4FM9 - chains A and C of the 3 polymer chains in the assembly; structure by X-ray diffraction, 2.90 A resolution.

# Chain A
Protein: DNA topoisomerase 2-alpha
Source organism: Homo sapiens
Notes: EC 5.99.1.3
UniProtKB: P11388 (TOP2A_HUMAN); residue numbers follow UniProt; this construct covers 431-1193
Chain sequence (763 residues; numbered 431 to 1193; the number before each row is that of its first residue):
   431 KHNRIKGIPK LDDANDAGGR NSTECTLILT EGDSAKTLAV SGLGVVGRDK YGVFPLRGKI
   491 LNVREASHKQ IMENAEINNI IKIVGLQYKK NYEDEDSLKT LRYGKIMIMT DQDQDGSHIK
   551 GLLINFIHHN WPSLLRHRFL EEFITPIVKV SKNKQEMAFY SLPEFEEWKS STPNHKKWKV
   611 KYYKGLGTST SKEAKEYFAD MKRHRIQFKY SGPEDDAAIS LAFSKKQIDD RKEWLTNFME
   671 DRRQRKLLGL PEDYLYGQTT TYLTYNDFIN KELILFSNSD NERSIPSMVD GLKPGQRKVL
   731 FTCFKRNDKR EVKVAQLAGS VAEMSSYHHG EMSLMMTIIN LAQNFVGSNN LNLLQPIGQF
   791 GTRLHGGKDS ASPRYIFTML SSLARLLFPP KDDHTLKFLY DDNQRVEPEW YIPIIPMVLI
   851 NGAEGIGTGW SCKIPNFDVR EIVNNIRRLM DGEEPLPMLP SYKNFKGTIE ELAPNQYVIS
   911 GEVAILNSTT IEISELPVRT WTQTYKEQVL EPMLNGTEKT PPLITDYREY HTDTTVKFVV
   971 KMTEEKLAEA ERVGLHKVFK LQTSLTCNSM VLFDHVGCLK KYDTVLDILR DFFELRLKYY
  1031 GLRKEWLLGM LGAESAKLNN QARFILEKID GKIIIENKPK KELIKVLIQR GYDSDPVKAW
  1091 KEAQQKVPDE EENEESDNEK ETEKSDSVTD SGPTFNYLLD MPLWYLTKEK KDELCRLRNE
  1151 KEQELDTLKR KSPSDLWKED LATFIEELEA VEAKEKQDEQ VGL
Not modelled in the structure: 431-432, 1093-1123, 1191-1193
Curated features (UniProtKB/Swiss-Prot):
  - region: Lys990 to Ser999 (Interaction with DNA)
  - motif: Ile1018 to Lys1028 (Nuclear export signal)
  - active site: Tyr805 (O-(5'-phospho-DNA)-tyrosine intermediate)
  - binding site (Mg(2+)): Glu461, Asp541, Asp543
  - site: Lys489 (Interaction with DNA), Asn492 (Interaction with DNA), Arg661 (Interaction with DNA), Lys662 (Interaction with DNA), Lys723 (Interaction with DNA), Tyr757 (Interaction with DNA), Ser763 (Interaction with DNA), Arg804 (Transition state stabilizer), Ile856 (Important for DNA bending), Trp931 (Interaction with DNA)
  - modified residue: Ser1106 (Phosphoserine)
  - cross-link (Glycyl lysine isopeptide (Lys-Gly)): Lys440 (interchain with G-Cter in SUMO2), Lys466 (interchain with G-Cter in SUMO2), Lys480 (interchain with G-Cter in SUMO2), Lys529 (interchain with G-Cter in SUMO2), Lys584 (interchain with G-Cter in SUMO2), Lys599 (interchain with G-Cter in SUMO2), Lys614 (interchain with G-Cter in SUMO2), Lys622 (interchain with G-Cter in SUMO2), Lys625 (interchain with G-Cter in SUMO2), Lys632 (interchain with G-Cter in SUMO2), Lys639 (interchain with G-Cter in SUMO2), Lys655 (interchain with G-Cter in SUMO2), Lys662 (interchain with G-Cter in SUMO2), Lys676 (interchain with G-Cter in SUMO2), Lys1075 (interchain with G-Cter in SUMO2), Lys1114 (interchain with G-Cter in SUMO2)
  - natural variant: Arg450 (R450Q: In teniposide (VM-26) resistant cells), Arg487 (R487K: In amsacrine resistant cells)
  - mutagenesis: Glu461 (E461A/C: Impairs bending of target DNA. Strongly reduced DNA cleavage), Asp541 (D541A/C: Impairs bending of target DNA. Strongly reduced DNA cleavage), Asp543 (D543A/C: Impairs bending of target DNA. Strongly reduced DNA cleavage), Asp545 (D545A/C: Strongly reduced DNA cleavage)
Ion coordination: Mg2+ near Asp543 (its only coordinating residue here)
From the paper describing this entry:
  - binding site for the 17-nt DNA strand: Lys662, Ile856
  - catalytic residues: Tyr805
  - Mg2+ coordination: Asp541, Asp543
  - contacts within the chain: Glu597-Tyr684 (hydrogen bond)
  - specificity-determining residues: Met762, Ser800 (proposed by the authors, not directly observed)
  - binding site for the 13-nt DNA strand (chain C): Glu461, Arg804, Ile856
  - post-translational modification sites: Lys662 (citing earlier work)

# Chain C
Molecule: 13-nt DNA strand
Sequence (13 nucleotides; row label = number of the first residue in the row):
     1 GAGGATGACG ATG

# Interface between chain A and chain C
Residue-residue contacts (26):
  Glu461(A) - DG13(C)  phosphate contact
  Gly488(A) - DG13(C)  base contact
  Lys489(A) - DG13(C)  hydrogen bond to the base
  Ser497(A) - DA5(C)  sugar contact
  Ser497(A) - DT6(C)  hydrogen bond to the phosphate
  Lys499(A) - DT6(C)  phosphate contact
  Asp545(A) - DT12(C)  phosphate contact
  Asp545(A) - DG13(C)  sugar contact
  Ile549(A) - DG13(C)  phosphate contact
  Arg713(A) - DA11(C)  sugar contact
  Arg713(A) - DT12(C)  sugar contact
  Lys723(A) - DG10(C)  phosphate contact
  Lys723(A) - DA11(C)  salt bridge to the phosphate
  Tyr757(A) - DT12(C)  hydrogen bond to the phosphate
  His759(A) - DT12(C)  phosphate contact
  His759(A) - DG13(C)  salt bridge to the phosphate
  Ser763(A) - DT12(C)  hydrogen bond to the phosphate
  Asn770(A) - DA11(C)  phosphate contact
  Lys798(A) - DC9(C)  salt bridge to the phosphate
  Glu854(A) - DC9(C)  sugar contact
  Glu854(A) - DG10(C)  phosphate contact
  Ile856(A) - DC9(C)  base contact
  Ile856(A) - DG10(C)  base contact
  Arg929(A) - DC9(C)  sugar contact
  Arg929(A) - DG10(C)  salt bridge to the phosphate
  Trp931(A) - DC9(C)  hydrogen bond to the phosphate
Interface residues without a listed pair, chain A (20 interface residues in all): Gln726, Met766

# In short
20 residues of chain A face 7 of chain C across their interface, with 5 hydrogen bonds and 4 salt bridges.
Polar contacts include Lys489(A)-DG13(C), Ser497(A)-DT6(C) and Tyr757(A)-DT12(C). From the paper: the
catalytic residue Tyr805(A); a binding site for the 13-nt DNA strand (chain C) at Glu461(A), Arg804(A) and
Ile856(A).
Chain A is DNA topoisomerase 2-alpha (Homo sapiens) and chain C is a 13-nt DNA strand; the structure, Human
topoisomerase II alpha bound to DNA, was determined by X-ray diffraction.
